6MOI - chains A and B; structure by X-ray diffraction, 2.06 A resolution.

Chain A:
Protein: Dimeric DARPing CCR5 (C_angle_R5)
Source organism: synthetic construct
Notes: antibody fragment or engineered binder
Sequence (231 residues; row label = number of the first residue in the row; numbers below 1 keep their minus sign (Met-5 is residue -5)):
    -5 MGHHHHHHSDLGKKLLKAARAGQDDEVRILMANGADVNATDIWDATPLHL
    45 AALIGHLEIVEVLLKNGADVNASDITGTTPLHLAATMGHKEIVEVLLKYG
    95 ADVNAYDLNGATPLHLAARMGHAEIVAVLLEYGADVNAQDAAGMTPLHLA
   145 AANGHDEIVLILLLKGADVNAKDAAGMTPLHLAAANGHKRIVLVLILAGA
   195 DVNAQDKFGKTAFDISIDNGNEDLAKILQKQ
Not modelled in the structure: -5 to 1, 224-225

Chain B:
Protein: Erythropoietin receptor
Source organism: Homo sapiens
UniProt: P19235 (EPOR_HUMAN); residues 8-225 here correspond to UniProt positions 32-249 (UniProt number = residue number + 24)
Sequence (229 residues; row label = number of the first residue in the row):
     3 FAGSADPKFESKAALLAARGPEELLCFTERLEDLVCFWEEAASAGVGPGQ
    53 YSFSYQLEDEPWKLCRLHQAPTARGAVRFWCSLPTADTSSFVPLELRVTA
   103 ASGAPRYHRVIHINEVVLLDAPVGLVARLADESGHVVLRWLPPPETPMTS
   153 HIRYEVDVSAGQGAGSVQRVEILEGRTECVLSNLRGRTRYTFAVRARMAE
   203 PSFGGFWSAWSEPVSLLTPSDLDKEKAAA
Not modelled in the structure: 3-8, 46-50, 224-231
Sequence notes: expression tag (3-7, 226-231); conflict Gln52 (Asn76 in P19235), Gln164 (Asn188 in P19235)
Disulfide bonds: Cys28-Cys38, Cys67-Cys83
UniProt features mapped onto this chain:
  - motif: Trp209 to Ser213 (WSXWS motif)
  - site: Phe93 (Required for ligand binding)
Reported in the primary citation:
  - conformationally variable residues (domain motion): Ile113 to Leu120

How chain A and chain B interact:
Contacting residue pairs (27; chain A residue first):
  Lys11(A) with Gln58(B)
  Arg14(A) with Gln58(B), hydrogen bond; Glu97(B), salt bridge; Val112(B)
  Ile36(A) with Trp64(B)
  Trp37(A) with Ser56(B); Trp64(B); Arg99(B); Thr101(B)
  Leu44(A) with Glu97(B)
  Leu47(A) with His110(B); Val112(B), hydrophobic
  Asp68(A) with Arg99(B), salt bridge
  Thr70(A) with Arg99(B), hydrogen bond; Gly105(B); Pro107(B)
  Thr72(A) with Pro107(B)
  Leu77(A) with His110(B)
  Met81(A) with Arg111(B)
  Asp101(A) with Pro107(B)
  Leu102(A) with Gly105(B); Ala106(B), hydrophobic
  Asn103(A) with Ala106(B); Pro107(B), hydrogen bond (side chain-backbone)
  Arg113(A) with Glu24(B), salt bridge
  Met114(A) with Glu24(B)
  Asn147(A) with Glu24(B)
Other interface residues (no listed pair), chain A (21 interface residues in all): Ala15, Ala39, Ile48, Ile69
Other interface residues (no listed pair), chain B (16 interface residues in all): Glu60, Asp61, Pro95

In short:
21 residues of chain A face 16 of chain B across their interface; the contacts include 3 hydrogen bonds and 3
salt bridges. Polar contacts include Arg14(A)-Glu97(B), Asp68(A)-Arg99(B) and Arg113(A)-Glu24(B). From the
paper: conformational variability at Ile113(B).
Chain A is Dimeric DARPing CCR5 (C_angle_R5) (synthetic construct) and chain B is Erythropoietin receptor
(Homo sapiens); the structure, Dimeric DARPin C_angle_R5 complex with EpoR, was determined by X-ray
diffraction (same publication as 6MOE, 6MOF, 6MOH, 6MOJ, 6MOK and 6MOL).
